8G4K - chains A and B; structure by X-ray diffraction, 1.24 A resolution.

== Chain A ==
Name: 5hcs_tgfbr2_1
Source organism: synthetic construct
Amino-acid sequence (104 residues; numbered 20 to 123; the number before each row is that of its first residue):
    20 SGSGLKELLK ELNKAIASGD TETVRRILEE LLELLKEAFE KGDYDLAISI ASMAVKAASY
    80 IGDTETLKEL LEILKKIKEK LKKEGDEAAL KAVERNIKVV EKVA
Not modelled in the structure: 20-22

== Chain B ==
Name: TGF-beta receptor type-2
Source organism: Homo sapiens
Notes: fragment: ecd
Reference sequence: P37173 (TGFR2_HUMAN); residues 46-155 here = UniProt positions 46-155
Amino-acid sequence (111 residues; numbered 45 to 155; the number before each row is that of its first residue):
    45 MKFPQLCKFC DVRFSTCDNQ KSCMSNCSIT SICEKPQEVC VAVWRKNDEN ITLETVCHDP
   105 KLPYHDFILE DAASPKCIMK EKKKPGETFF MCSCSSDECN DNIIFSEEYN T
Sequence notes: initiating methionine (45)
Swiss-Prot annotation at these positions:
  - glycosylation (N-linked (GlcNAc...) asparagine): Asn70, Asn94, Asn154
Disulfide bonds: Cys51-Cys84, Cys54-Cys71, Cys61-Cys67, Cys77-Cys101, Cys121-Cys136, Cys138-Cys143

== Interface between chain A and chain B ==
Contacting residue pairs - 37 pairs, chain A then chain B:
  Leu28(A) - Asp141(B)
  Leu28(A) - Glu142(B)
  Asn32(A) - Asp141(B)  hydrogen bond
  Asp64(A) - Ser72(B)  hydrogen bond
  Asp64(A) - Ile73(B)
  Ile67(A) - Thr74(B)
  Ser68(A) - Ser72(B)  hydrogen bond (side chain-backbone)
  Ser68(A) - Ile73(B)
  Ser68(A) - Thr74(B)  hydrogen bond (side chain-backbone)
  Ser71(A) - Leu50(B)
  Ser71(A) - Thr74(B)  hydrogen bond (side chain-backbone)
  Ser71(A) - Ser75(B)
  Ser71(A) - Ile76(B)  hydrogen bond (side chain-backbone)
  Met72(A) - Leu50(B)  hydrophobic
  Met72(A) - Glu142(B)
  Val74(A) - Phe47(B)  hydrophobic
  Val74(A) - Ile76(B)  hydrophobic
  Lys75(A) - Phe47(B)
  Lys75(A) - Asp141(B)  salt bridge
  Ser78(A) - Phe47(B)
  Ala107(A) - Phe53(B)
  Ala107(A) - Cys54(B)
  Ala107(A) - Asp55(B)
  Ala107(A) - Arg57(B)
  Ala107(A) - Ile73(B)  hydrophobic
  Ala108(A) - Ile73(B)
  Ala111(A) - Ile73(B)  hydrophobic
  Ala111(A) - Ser75(B)
  Arg114(A) - Phe53(B)
  Arg114(A) - Ser75(B)  hydrogen bond
  Arg114(A) - Ile76(B)
  Arg114(A) - Glu78(B)
  Asn115(A) - Ser75(B)
  Asn115(A) - Ile76(B)  hydrogen bond (side chain-backbone)
  Lys117(A) - Glu78(B)  salt bridge
  Val118(A) - Ile76(B)  hydrophobic
  Val118(A) - Cys77(B)
Other interface residues (no listed pair), chain A (20 interface residues in all): Leu65, Asp105, Lys121
Other interface residues (no listed pair), chain B (17 interface residues in all): Met45, Pro48

== In short ==
20 residues of chain A and 17 residues of chain B are in contact; the contacts include 8 hydrogen bonds and 2
salt bridges. Polar pairs include Lys75(A)-Asp141(B), Lys117(A)-Glu78(B) and Asn32(A)-Asp141(B).
Chain A is 5hcs_tgfbr2_1 (synthetic construct) and chain B is TGF-beta receptor type-2 (Homo sapiens); the
structure, Complex of TbRII mini protein binder bound to the TbRII ECD, was determined by X-ray diffraction.
